Entry 7Z0Z (electron microscopy, 2.68 A resolution); this record covers chains C and D of the 6 polymer chains in the assembly.

== Chain C (and D) ==
Protein: AbiK
Organism: Lactococcus lactis
Notes: chain D of this document is another copy of the same molecule, construct and numbering; everything in this record applies to it too
UniProt: Q48614 (Q48614_9LACT); residues 1-599 here = UniProt positions 1-599
Sequence (601 residues; row label = number of the first residue in the row; numbers below 1 keep their minus sign (Gly-1 is residue -1)):
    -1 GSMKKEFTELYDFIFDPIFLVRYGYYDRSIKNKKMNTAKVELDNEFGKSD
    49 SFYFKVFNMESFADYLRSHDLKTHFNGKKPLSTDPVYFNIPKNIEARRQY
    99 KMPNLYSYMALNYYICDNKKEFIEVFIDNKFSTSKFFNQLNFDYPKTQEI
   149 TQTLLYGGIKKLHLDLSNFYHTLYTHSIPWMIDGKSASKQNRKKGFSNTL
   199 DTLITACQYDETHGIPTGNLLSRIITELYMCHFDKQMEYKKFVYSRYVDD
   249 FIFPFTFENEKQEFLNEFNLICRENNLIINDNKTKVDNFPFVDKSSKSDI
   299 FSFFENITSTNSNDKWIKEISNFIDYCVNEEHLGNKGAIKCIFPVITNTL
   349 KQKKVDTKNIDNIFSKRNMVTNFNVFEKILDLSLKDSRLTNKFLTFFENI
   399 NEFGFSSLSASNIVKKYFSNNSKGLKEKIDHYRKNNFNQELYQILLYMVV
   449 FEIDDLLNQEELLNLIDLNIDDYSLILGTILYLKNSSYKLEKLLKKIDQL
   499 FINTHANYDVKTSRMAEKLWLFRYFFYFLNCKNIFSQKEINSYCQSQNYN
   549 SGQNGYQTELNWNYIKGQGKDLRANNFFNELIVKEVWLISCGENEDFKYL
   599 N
Disordered / not traced: -1, 32-42, 189-191, 599
Sequence notes: expression tag (-1 to 0); engineered mutation Phe44 (Tyr in Q48614)
From the paper describing this entry:
  - mutagenesis - T151W/T369W, D247N: abolished catalytic activity
  - mutagenesis - Y142A, Y245A, K295A, F299A: decreased catalytic activity
  - mutagenesis - D141A, T145A: unchanged catalytic activity

== Chain C / chain D interface ==
Pairs across the interface - 47 pairs, chain C then chain D:
  Asp82(C) - Lys187(D)  salt bridge
  Asn87(C) - Arg271(D)
  Glu93(C) - Asp279(D)
  Asn166(C) - Ile276(D)
  Thr170(C) - His211(D)
  Tyr172(C) - Glu209(D)
  Tyr172(C) - Thr210(D)  hydrogen bond (side chain-backbone)
  Tyr172(C) - His211(D)
  Ser184(C) - Asn505(D)
  Lys187(C) - Asp82(D)  salt bridge
  Lys187(C) - Tyr207(D)
  Lys187(C) - Asn505(D)
  Gln188(C) - Ala504(D)
  Gln188(C) - Asn505(D)  hydrogen bond (side chain-backbone)
  Tyr207(C) - Lys187(D)  hydrogen bond (side chain-backbone)
  Asp208(C) - Tyr172(D)
  Glu209(C) - Tyr172(D)
  Glu209(C) - Trp178(D)
  Glu209(C) - Asn274(D)  hydrogen bond
  Thr210(C) - Tyr172(D)  hydrogen bond (backbone-side chain)
  Thr210(C) - Thr210(D)  hydrogen bond
  His211(C) - Thr170(D)
  His211(C) - Tyr172(D)
  Asn264(C) - Asn433(D)
  Leu268(C) - Lys432(D)
  Leu268(C) - Asn433(D)
  Arg271(C) - Asn87(D)
  Arg271(C) - Asn433(D)  hydrogen bond (side chain-backbone)
  Arg271(C) - Asn434(D)  hydrogen bond (side chain-backbone)
  Arg271(C) - Phe435(D)
  Asn274(C) - Glu209(D)  hydrogen bond
  Ile276(C) - Asn166(D)
  Asp279(C) - Glu93(D)
  Asn280(C) - Asn280(D)  hydrogen bond
  His429(C) - Asn264(D)
  Lys432(C) - Leu268(D)
  Asn433(C) - Asn264(D)  hydrogen bond
  Asn433(C) - Leu268(D)
  Asn433(C) - Arg271(D)  hydrogen bond (backbone-side chain)
  Asn434(C) - Arg271(D)  hydrogen bond (backbone-side chain)
  Phe435(C) - Arg271(D)
  Ala504(C) - Gln188(D)
  Asn505(C) - Ser184(D)
  Asn505(C) - Lys187(D)
  Asn505(C) - Gln188(D)  hydrogen bond (backbone-side chain)
  Tyr506(C) - Lys187(D)
  Tyr506(C) - Gln188(D)
Other interface residues (no listed pair), chain C (32 interface residues in all): Arg95, Trp178, Asp507
Other interface residues (no listed pair), chain D (32 interface residues in all): Arg95, Asp208, His429, Tyr506, Asp507

== Summary ==
Chain C and chain D each contribute 32 residues to their interface, with 14 hydrogen bonds and 2 salt bridges.
Among the polar pairs are Asp82(C)-Lys187(D), Tyr172(C)-Thr210(D) and Gln188(C)-Asn505(D). The paper reports
that Y142A, Y245A and K295A of chain C, among others, reduce catalytic activity; T151W/T369W and D247N of
chain C abolish catalytic activity; 8 substitutions were tested in all.
Chain C and chain D are both AbiK (Lactococcus lactis); the structure, Abortive infection DNA polymerase AbiK
from Lactococcus lactis, Y44F variant, was determined by electron microscopy together with 7R06, 7R07 and 7R08
from the same study.
